Entry 7U1A (electron microscopy, 3.30 A resolution); this record covers chains D and E of the 11 polymer chains in the assembly.

Chain D:
Name: Replication factor C subunit 2
From: Saccharomyces cerevisiae
Reference sequence: P40348 (RFC2_YEAST); numbering as in UniProt (aligned over 1-353)
Amino-acid sequence (353 residues; numbered 1 to 353; the number before each row is that of its first residue):
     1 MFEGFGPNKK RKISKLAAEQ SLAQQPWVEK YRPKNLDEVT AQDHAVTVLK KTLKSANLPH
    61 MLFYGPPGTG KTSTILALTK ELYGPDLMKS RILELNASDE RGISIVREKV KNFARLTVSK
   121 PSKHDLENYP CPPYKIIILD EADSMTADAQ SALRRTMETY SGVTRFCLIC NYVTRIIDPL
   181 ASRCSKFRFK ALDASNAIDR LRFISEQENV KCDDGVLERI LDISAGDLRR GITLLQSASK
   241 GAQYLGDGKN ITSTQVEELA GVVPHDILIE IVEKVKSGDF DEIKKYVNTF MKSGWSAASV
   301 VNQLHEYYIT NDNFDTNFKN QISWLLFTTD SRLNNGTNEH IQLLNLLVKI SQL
Disordered / not traced: 1-13
UniProt features mapped onto this chain:
  - binding site (ATP): Val28, Arg32, Gly65 to Ser73, Asn171, Arg229
  - modified residue: Met1 (N-acetylmethionine)

Chain E:
Name: Replication factor C subunit 5
From: Saccharomyces cerevisiae
Reference sequence: P38251 (RFC5_YEAST); numbering as in UniProt (aligned over 1-354)
Amino-acid sequence (354 residues; each row starts with the number of its first residue):
     1 MSLWVDKYRP KSLNALSHNE ELTNFLKSLS DQPRDLPHLL LYGPNGTGKK TRCMALLESI
    61 FGPGVYRLKI DVRQFVTASN RKLELNVVSS PYHLEITPSD MGNNDRIVIQ ELLKEVAQME
   121 QVDFQDSKDG LAHRYKCVII NEANSLTKDA QAALRRTMEK YSKNIRLIMV CDSMSPIIAP
   181 IKSRCLLIRC PAPSDSEIST ILSDVVTNER IQLETKDILK RIAQASNGNL RVSLLMLESM
   241 ALNNELALKS SSPIIKPDWI IVIHKLTRKI VKERSVNSLI ECRAVLYDLL AHCIPANIIL
   301 KELTFSLLDV ETLNTTNKSS IIEYSSVFDE RLSLGNKAIF HLEGFIAKVM CCLD
Disordered / not traced: 1-3, 121-133, 354
UniProt features mapped onto this chain:
  - binding site (ATP): Val5, Ser17, Gly43 to Thr51, Arg231
What the authors report for this chain:
  - binding site for DNA - Template: Ser79, Asn104

Chain D / chain E interface:
Residue-residue contacts (105; chain D residue first):
  Ser21(D) - Lys163(E)
  Gln24(D) - Arg34(E)
  Gln24(D) - Arg134(E)  hydrogen bond
  Gln25(D) - Ser162(E)  hydrogen bond
  Gln25(D) - Lys163(E)
  Pro26(D) - Asp35(E)
  Pro26(D) - Leu36(E)
  Pro26(D) - Pro37(E)  hydrophobic
  Pro26(D) - Arg166(E)
  Trp27(D) - Asp35(E)  hydrogen bond
  Glu29(D) - Glu159(E)
  Glu29(D) - Ser162(E)
  Arg32(D) - Glu159(E)  salt bridge
  Thr72(D) - Arg156(E)
  Glu94(D) - Arg156(E)  salt bridge
  Glu94(D) - Lys160(E)  salt bridge
  Asn96(D) - Arg156(E)
  Asn96(D) - Lys160(E)  hydrogen bond
  Ala97(D) - Ala152(E)
  Ala97(D) - Ala153(E)
  Ser98(D) - Gln110(E)
  Ser98(D) - Lys114(E)  hydrogen bond
  Ser98(D) - Ala153(E)
  Ser98(D) - Thr157(E)
  Asp99(D) - Lys114(E)  salt bridge
  Glu100(D) - Arg106(E)  salt bridge
  Glu100(D) - Ile107(E)
  Glu100(D) - Gln110(E)  hydrogen bond
  Asp140(D) - Arg156(E)  salt bridge
  Glu141(D) - Arg155(E)
  Glu141(D) - Arg156(E)
  Ser144(D) - Ala152(E)
  Asn171(D) - Arg155(E)  hydrogen bond
  Asn171(D) - Pro180(E)
  Asp227(D) - Ser183(E)
  Arg229(D) - Glu159(E)  salt bridge
  Arg229(D) - Ser183(E)
  Arg229(D) - Arg184(E)
  Thr233(D) - Leu186(E)
  Gln236(D) - Asp35(E)
  Gln236(D) - Pro37(E)
  Ser237(D) - Leu186(E)
  Lys240(D) - Ser28(E)
  Lys240(D) - Leu29(E)
  Lys240(D) - Gln32(E)
  Lys240(D) - Asp35(E)  hydrogen bond (side chain-backbone)
  Gly241(D) - Ser28(E)
  Tyr244(D) - Asn24(E)
  Tyr244(D) - Lys27(E)
  Tyr244(D) - Ser28(E)
  Tyr244(D) - Asp31(E)
  Glu258(D) - Arg189(E)  salt bridge
  Leu259(D) - Leu187(E)
  Gly261(D) - Tyr42(E)
  Phe280(D) - Leu308(E)  hydrophobic
  Phe280(D) - Lys318(E)
  Phe280(D) - Ser319(E)
  Asp281(D) - Lys318(E)  salt bridge
  Lys284(D) - Leu308(E)
  Lys284(D) - Asp309(E)  salt bridge
  Asn288(D) - Asn227(E)  hydrogen bond
  Met291(D) - Pro44(E)
  Lys292(D) - Pro44(E)
  Lys292(D) - Pro191(E)
  Lys292(D) - Ala192(E)  hydrogen bond (backbone-backbone)
  Lys292(D) - Asn227(E)
  Ser293(D) - Arg189(E)  hydrogen bond
  Ser293(D) - Pro191(E)
  Gly294(D) - Tyr42(E)
  Gly294(D) - Pro44(E)
  Gly294(D) - Arg189(E)
  Trp295(D) - Arg189(E)
  Ser296(D) - Met174(E)
  Arg332(D) - Ser326(E)
  Arg332(D) - Val327(E)
  Arg332(D) - Glu330(E)  salt bridge
  Leu333(D) - Ser175(E)  hydrogen bond (backbone-side chain)
  Asn334(D) - Ser175(E)
  Asn335(D) - Ser333(E)  hydrogen bond (backbone-side chain)
  Asn335(D) - Leu334(E)
  Gly336(D) - Ser175(E)
  Gly336(D) - Pro176(E)
  Gly336(D) - Ser333(E)  hydrogen bond (backbone-side chain)
  Thr337(D) - Ser175(E)  hydrogen bond (backbone-side chain)
  Thr337(D) - Asp329(E)
  Thr337(D) - Glu330(E)
  Asn338(D) - Lys301(E)
  Asn338(D) - Asp329(E)  hydrogen bond (backbone-side chain)
  Glu339(D) - Ser173(E)  hydrogen bond
  Glu339(D) - Met174(E)  hydrogen bond (side chain-backbone)
  Glu339(D) - Ser175(E)
  His340(D) - Phe305(E)
  Ile341(D) - Lys301(E)
  Ile341(D) - Ile322(E)  hydrophobic
  Ile341(D) - Ser325(E)
  Ile341(D) - Ser326(E)
  Gln342(D) - Ser326(E)  hydrogen bond (side chain-backbone)
  Leu344(D) - Phe305(E)  hydrophobic
  Leu344(D) - Leu308(E)  hydrophobic
  Leu344(D) - Ile322(E)  hydrophobic
  Asn345(D) - Ile322(E)
  Asn345(D) - Ser326(E)  hydrogen bond
  Val348(D) - Ser319(E)
  Lys349(D) - Glu323(E)
  Gln352(D) - Ser319(E)
Also at the interface, not in a pair above, chain D (60 interface residues in all): Val28, Pro67, Leu76, Asp143, Arg230
Also at the interface, not in a pair above, chain E (63 interface residues in all): Phe25, Gly43, Ala179, Cys185, Cys190, Gly228, Leu300, Thr315

Overview:
Chain D and chain E form an interface of 60 and 63 residues respectively, with 20 hydrogen bonds and 11 salt
bridges. Polar pairs include Arg32(D)-Glu159(E), Glu94(D)-Arg156(E) and Glu94(D)-Lys160(E). The paper reports
a binding site for DNA - Template at Ser79(E) and Asn104(E).
Here chain D is Replication factor C subunit 2 and chain E is Replication factor C subunit 5, both from
Saccharomyces cerevisiae. Entry 7U1A (RFC:PCNA bound to dsDNA with a ssDNA gap of six nucleotides) was
determined by electron microscopy (same publication as 7U19 and 7U1P).
